8WL2 - chains ZB and ZG of the 213 polymer chains in the assembly; structure by electron microscopy, 3.40 A resolution.

[Chain ZB]
Name: Flagellar basal-body rod protein FlgG
From: Salmonella enterica subsp. enterica serovar Typhimurium str. LT2
UniProt: P0A1J3 (FLGG_SALTY); numbering as in UniProt (aligned over 1-260)
Sequence (260 residues; each row starts with the number of its first residue):
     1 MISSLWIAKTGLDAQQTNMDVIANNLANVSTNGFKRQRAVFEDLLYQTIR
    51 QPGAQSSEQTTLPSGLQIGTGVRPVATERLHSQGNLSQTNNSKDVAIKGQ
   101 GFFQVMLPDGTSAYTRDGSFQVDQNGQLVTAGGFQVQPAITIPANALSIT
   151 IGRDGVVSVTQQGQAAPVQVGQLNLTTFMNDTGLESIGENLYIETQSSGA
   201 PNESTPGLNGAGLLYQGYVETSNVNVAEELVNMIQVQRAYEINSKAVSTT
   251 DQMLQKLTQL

[Chain ZG]
Name: Flagellar hook protein FlgE
From: Salmonella enterica subsp. enterica serovar Typhimurium str. LT2
UniProt: P0A1J1 (FLGE_SALTY); numbering as in UniProt (aligned over 1-403)
Sequence (403 residues; each row starts with the number of its first residue):
     1 MSFSQAVSGLNAAATNLDVIGNNIANSATYGFKSGTASFADMFAGSKVGL
    51 GVKVAGITQDFTDGTTTNTGRGLDVAISQNGFFRLVDSNGSVFYSRNGQF
   101 KLDENRNLVNMQGMQLTGYPATGTPPTIQQGANPAPITIPNTLMAAKSTT
   151 TASMQINLNSTDPVPSKTPFSVSDADSYNKKGTVTVYDSQGNAHDMNVYF
   201 VKTKDNEWAVYTHDSSDPAATAPTTASTTLKFNENGILESGGTVNITTGT
   251 INGATAATFSLSFLNSMQQNTGANNIVATNQNGYKPGDLVSYQINNDGTV
   301 VGNYSNEQEQVLGQIVLANFANNEGLASQGDNVWAATQASGVALLGTAGS
   351 GNFGKLTNGALEASNVDLSKELVNMIVAQRNYQSNAQTIKTQDQILNTLV
   401 NLR
Unresolved in the structure: 1, 403

[How chain ZB and chain ZG interact]
Residue-residue contacts - 73 pairs, chain ZB then chain ZG:
  Met19(ZB) - Thr391(ZG)
  Met19(ZB) - Ile395(ZG)  hydrophobic
  Asp20(ZB) - Ser2(ZG)  hydrogen bond (side chain-backbone)
  Ala23(ZB) - Ser2(ZG)
  Ala23(ZB) - Thr388(ZG)
  Asn24(ZB) - Phe43(ZG)
  Asn24(ZB) - Gly49(ZG)
  Asn24(ZB) - Gly51(ZG)
  Leu26(ZB) - Ser384(ZG)
  Leu26(ZB) - Asn385(ZG)
  Leu26(ZB) - Thr388(ZG)
  Ala27(ZB) - Gln5(ZG)
  Ala27(ZB) - Ser8(ZG)
  Ala27(ZB) - Gly9(ZG)
  Ala27(ZB) - Val52(ZG)
  Ala27(ZB) - Asn385(ZG)
  Asn28(ZB) - Asp41(ZG)
  Asn28(ZB) - Gly51(ZG)
  Asn28(ZB) - Val52(ZG)
  Val29(ZB) - Asn381(ZG)
  Ser30(ZB) - Phe39(ZG)
  Ser30(ZB) - Asn381(ZG)  hydrogen bond
  Thr31(ZB) - Phe39(ZG)
  Thr31(ZB) - Val52(ZG)
  Phe34(ZB) - Asp41(ZG)
  Phe34(ZB) - Phe43(ZG)  hydrophobic
  Gln37(ZB) - Phe43(ZG)
  Val75(ZB) - Lys47(ZG)
  Ala76(ZB) - Lys47(ZG)
  Thr77(ZB) - Lys47(ZG)
  Arg79(ZB) - Phe43(ZG)
  Lys93(ZB) - Glu324(ZG)  salt bridge
  Gln121(ZB) - Glu324(ZG)
  Val122(ZB) - Ala321(ZG)
  Val122(ZB) - Asn322(ZG)  hydrogen bond (backbone-side chain)
  Asp123(ZB) - Ala321(ZG)
  Asp123(ZB) - Asn322(ZG)
  Gln124(ZB) - Ala321(ZG)
  Gln124(ZB) - Gln338(ZG)  hydrogen bond (side chain-backbone)
  Gln124(ZB) - Ala339(ZG)
  Gln124(ZB) - Gly341(ZG)
  Ala144(ZB) - Asn352(ZG)
  Asn145(ZB) - Asn352(ZG)
  Ala146(ZB) - Asn352(ZG)  hydrogen bond (backbone-side chain)
  Leu147(ZB) - Asn352(ZG)
  Gln162(ZB) - Gly351(ZG)
  Glu185(ZB) - Gly45(ZG)
  Glu185(ZB) - Ser46(ZG)
  Ser186(ZB) - Phe43(ZG)
  Ser186(ZB) - Ala44(ZG)
  Ile187(ZB) - Phe43(ZG)
  Gly188(ZB) - Asp41(ZG)
  Gly188(ZB) - Phe43(ZG)
  Glu189(ZB) - Ala40(ZG)
  Glu189(ZB) - Asp41(ZG)  hydrogen bond (backbone-backbone)
  Asn190(ZB) - Ala40(ZG)
  Asn190(ZB) - Asp41(ZG)  hydrogen bond (backbone-side chain)
  Val226(ZB) - Ser384(ZG)
  Leu230(ZB) - Gln387(ZG)
  Met233(ZB) - Gln387(ZG)
  Met233(ZB) - Thr388(ZG)  hydrogen bond
  Met233(ZB) - Thr391(ZG)
  Gln237(ZB) - Thr391(ZG)
  Gln237(ZB) - Gln394(ZG)
  Gln237(ZB) - Ile395(ZG)
  Tyr240(ZB) - Ile395(ZG)  hydrophobic
  Tyr240(ZB) - Leu399(ZG)
  Glu241(ZB) - Thr398(ZG)
  Ser244(ZB) - Thr398(ZG)
  Ser244(ZB) - Leu399(ZG)
  Ser244(ZB) - Leu402(ZG)
  Val247(ZB) - Leu402(ZG)  hydrophobic
  Ser248(ZB) - Leu402(ZG)
Interface residues without a listed pair, chain ZB (47 interface residues in all): Leu12, Gln16, Asn32, Asn91, Ala131, Leu184
Interface residues without a listed pair, chain ZG (41 interface residues in all): Asn16, Met42, Leu50, Ala55, Asp60, Ser340, Gln392

[In short]
The interface between chain ZB and chain ZG involves 47 residues on one side and 41 on the other, with 8
hydrogen bonds and 1 salt bridge. Polar contacts include Lys93(ZB)-Glu324(ZG), Asp20(ZB)-Ser2(ZG) and
Ser30(ZB)-Asn381(ZG).
Here chain ZB is Flagellar basal-body rod protein FlgG and chain ZG is Flagellar hook protein FlgE, both from
Salmonella enterica subsp. enterica serovar Typhimurium str. LT2. Entry 8WL2 (Cryo-EM structure of the
membrane-anchored part of the flagellar motor-hook complex in the CW state) was determined by electron
microscopy together with 8WHT, 8WIW, 8WK3, 8WK4, 8WKI, 8WKK and 11 further entries from the same study.
